Entry 9ED1 (electron microscopy, 3.50 A resolution); this record covers chains A and D of the 8 polymer chains in the assembly.

# Chain A (and D)
Name: Intermediate conductance calcium-activated potassium channel protein 4
Source organism: Homo sapiens
Notes: chain D of this document is another copy of the same molecule, construct and numbering; everything in this record applies to it too
Reference sequence: O15554 (KCNN4_HUMAN); residue numbers follow UniProt; this construct covers 9-386
Sequence (378 residues; row label = number of the first residue in the row):
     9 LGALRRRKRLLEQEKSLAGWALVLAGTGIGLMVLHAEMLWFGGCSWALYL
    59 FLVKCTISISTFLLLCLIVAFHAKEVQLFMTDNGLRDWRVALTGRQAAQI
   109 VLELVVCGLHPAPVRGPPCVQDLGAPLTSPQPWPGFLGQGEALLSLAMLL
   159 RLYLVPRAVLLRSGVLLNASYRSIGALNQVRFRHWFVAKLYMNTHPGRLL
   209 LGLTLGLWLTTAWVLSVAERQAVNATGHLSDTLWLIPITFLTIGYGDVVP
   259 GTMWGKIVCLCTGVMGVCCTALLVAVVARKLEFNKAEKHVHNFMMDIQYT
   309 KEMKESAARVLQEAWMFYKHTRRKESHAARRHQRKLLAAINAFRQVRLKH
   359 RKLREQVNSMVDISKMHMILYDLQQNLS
Unresolved in the structure: 124-141
Bound ions: K+ site 1: Thr250 (shared with 1 residue of chain B; 1 residue of chain C; Thr250(D) of chain D); K+ site 2: Gly252, Tyr253 (shared with 2 residues of chain B; 2 residues of chain C; Gly252(D), Tyr253(D) of chain D); K+ site 3: Gly252 (shared with 2 residues of chain B; 2 residues of chain C; Ile251(D), Gly252(D) of chain D)
Curated features (UniProtKB/Swiss-Prot):
  - modified residue: His358 (Phosphohistidine)
  - natural variant: Val282 (V282E: In DHS2; V282M: In DHS2), Arg352 (R352H: In DHS2)
  - mutagenesis: Thr250 (T250S: Loss of sensitivity to triarylmethanes), Val275 (V275A: Loss of sensitivity to triarylmethanes)
From the paper describing this entry:
  - binding site for K+: Thr250
  - K+ coordination: Thr250
  - mutagenesis - T212F/V272F (4-fold), T250S/V275A (333-fold), V282M: decreased binding to DHP-103
  - mutagenesis - R352H: unchanged binding to DHP-103

# Chain A / chain D interface
Residue-residue contacts (31; chain A residue first):
  Ser178(A) with Met302(D)
  Tyr179(A) with Met302(D), hydrophobic
  Ile182(A) with Val298(D); Phe301(D), hydrophobic; Met302(D), hydrophobic
  Asn186(A) with Ala294(D), hydrogen bond (side chain-backbone); Val298(D)
  Val188(A) with Ala294(D)
  Phe194(A) with Glu295(D)
  Lys197(A) with Lys288(D), hydrogen bond (side chain-backbone); Leu289(D); Phe291(D)
  Asn201(A) with Phe291(D)
  Leu243(A) with Tyr253(D)
  Thr247(A) with Tyr253(D), hydrogen bond
  Thr250(A) with Thr250(D)
  Gly252(A) with Gly252(D); Tyr253(D)
  Tyr253(A) with Tyr253(D)
  Gly254(A) with Tyr253(D)
  Val257(A) with Tyr253(D), hydrophobic
  Lys264(A) with Trp242(D)
  Leu268(A) with Trp242(D), hydrophobic; Pro245(D), hydrophobic
  Ala279(A) with Val282(D), hydrophobic
  Leu280(A) with Val285(D), hydrophobic
  Met374(A) with Met374(D), hydrophobic
  His375(A) with Asp370(D); Met374(D)
  Leu378(A) with Met374(D), hydrophobic; Ile377(D), hydrophobic
Interface residues without a listed pair, chain A (31 interface residues in all): Leu198, Met200, Pro258, Cys267, Val275, Cys276, Ala283, Arg287, Ile371
Interface residues without a listed pair, chain D (29 interface residues in all): Ile246, Leu249, Ile251, Asp255, Thr278, Leu281, Ala286, Glu290, His299, Val369, Lys373

# In short
The interface between chain A and chain D involves 31 residues on one side and 29 on the other; the contacts
include 3 hydrogen bonds. Polar pairs include Asn186(A)-Ala294(D), Lys197(A)-Lys288(D) and
Thr247(A)-Tyr253(D). The paper reports a binding site for K+ at Thr250(A); T212F/V272F, T250S/V275A and V282M
of chain A reduce binding to DHP-103.
Chain A and chain D are both Intermediate conductance calcium-activated potassium channel protein 4 (Homo
sapiens); the structure, Cryo-EM structure of the human KCa3.1/calmodulin channel in complex with Ca2+ and
1,4-dihydropyridine (DHP-103), was determined by electron microscopy.
